8IA7 - chains R and A of the 6 polymer chains in the assembly; structure by electron microscopy, 3.10 A resolution.

Chain R:
Name: Gastrin/cholecystokinin type B receptor
Source organism: Homo sapiens
UniProt: P32239 (GASR_HUMAN); residue numbers follow UniProt; this construct covers 1-447
Amino-acid sequence (447 residues; each row starts with the number of its first residue):
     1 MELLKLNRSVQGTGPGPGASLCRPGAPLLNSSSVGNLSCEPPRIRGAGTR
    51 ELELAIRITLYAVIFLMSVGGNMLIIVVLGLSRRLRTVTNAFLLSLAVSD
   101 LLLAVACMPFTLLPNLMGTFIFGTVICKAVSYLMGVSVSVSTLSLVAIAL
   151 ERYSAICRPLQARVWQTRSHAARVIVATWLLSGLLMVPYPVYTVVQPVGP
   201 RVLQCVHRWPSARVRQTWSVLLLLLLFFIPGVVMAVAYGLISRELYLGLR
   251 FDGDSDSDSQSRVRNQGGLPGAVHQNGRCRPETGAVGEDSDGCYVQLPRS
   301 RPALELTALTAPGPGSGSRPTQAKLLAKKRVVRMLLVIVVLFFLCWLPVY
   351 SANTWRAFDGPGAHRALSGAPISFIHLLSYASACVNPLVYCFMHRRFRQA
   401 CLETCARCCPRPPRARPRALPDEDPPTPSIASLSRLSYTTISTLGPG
Unresolved in the structure: 1-52, 249-323, 404-447
Cystine bridges: Cys-127/Cys-205
Curated features (UniProtKB/Swiss-Prot):
  - lipidation: Cys-408 (S-palmitoyl cysteine)
  - glycosylation (N-linked (GlcNAc...) asparagine): Asn-7, Asn-30, Asn-36
What the authors report for this chain:
  - binding site for Cck-8: Pro-114, Phe-120, Gln-204
  - mutagenesis - Q204A: unchanged signaling with Cck-8
  - mutagenesis - L245A: abolished signaling with Cck-8
  - mutagenesis - R152A (over 3-fold), I156A: decreased signaling with Cck-8
  - mutagenesis - A162S, K324N, H394N: increased signaling in response to Gs
  - mutagenesis - Q166A, L335A: decreased signaling with Guanine nucleotide-binding protein G(q) subunit alpha (chain A)

Chain A:
Name: Guanine nucleotide-binding protein G(q) subunit alpha
Source organism: Homo sapiens
UniProt: P50148 (GNAQ_HUMAN); residues 30-353 here correspond to UniProt positions 36-359 (UniProt number = residue number + 6)
Amino-acid sequence (353 residues; numbered 1 to 353; the number before each row is that of its first residue):
     1 MGCTLSAEDKAAVERSKMIDRNLREDGEKARRELKLLLLGTGESGKSTFI
    51 KQMRIIHGSGYSDEDKRGFTKLVYQNIFTAMQAMIRAMDTLKIPYKYEHN
   101 KAHAQLVREVDVEKVSAFENPYVDAIKSLWNDPGIQECYDRRREYQLSDS
   151 TKYYLNDLDRVADPAYLPTQQDVLRVRVPTTGIIEYPFDLQSVIFRMVDV
   201 GGQRSERRKWIHCFENVTSIMFLVALSEYDQVLVESDNENRMEESKALFR
   251 TIITYPWFQNSSVILFLNKKDLLEEKIMYSHLVDYFPEYDGPQRDAQAAR
   301 EFILKMFVDLNPDSDKIIYSHFTCATDTENIRFVFAAVKDTILQLNLKEY
   351 NLV
Unresolved in the structure: 1-4, 59-181, 233-239
Sequence notes: initiating methionine (1); expression tag (2-29)

Interface between chain R and chain A:
Pairs across the interface - 30 pairs, chain R then chain A:
  Val-88(R) / Tyr-350(A)
  Thr-89(R) / Glu-349(A)
  Thr-89(R) / Asn-351(A)
  Arg-152(R) / Tyr-350(A)
  Ala-155(R) / Asn-346(A)  hydrogen bond (backbone-side chain)
  Ala-155(R) / Tyr-350(A)
  Ile-156(R) / Leu-343(A)
  Ile-156(R) / Asn-346(A)
  Ile-156(R) / Leu-347(A)  hydrophobic
  Ile-156(R) / Leu-352(A)  hydrophobic
  Pro-159(R) / Ile-342(A)  hydrophobic
  Pro-159(R) / Leu-343(A)  hydrophobic
  Pro-159(R) / Asn-346(A)
  Leu-160(R) / Val-193(A)  hydrophobic
  Leu-160(R) / Phe-335(A)  hydrophobic
  Leu-160(R) / Ile-342(A)  hydrophobic
  Arg-163(R) / Arg-31(A)
  Arg-163(R) / Arg-32(A)
  Arg-163(R) / Glu-33(A)  hydrogen bond (side chain-backbone)
  Arg-163(R) / Leu-34(A)
  Val-164(R) / Arg-31(A)  hydrogen bond (backbone-side chain)
  Val-164(R) / Arg-32(A)  hydrogen bond (backbone-side chain)
  Gln-166(R) / Tyr-350(A)  hydrogen bond
  Thr-167(R) / Arg-31(A)
  Leu-245(R) / Leu-347(A)  hydrophobic
  Val-331(R) / Leu-352(A)
  Val-331(R) / Val-353(A)  hydrophobic
  Leu-335(R) / Leu-352(A)  hydrophobic
  His-394(R) / Asn-351(A)
  Arg-395(R) / Val-353(A)  hydrogen bond (side chain-backbone)
Also at the interface, not in a pair above, chain R (23 interface residues in all): Thr-87, Asn-90, Glu-151, Gln-161, Ile-241, Ala-327, Tyr-390
Also at the interface, not in a pair above, chain A (17 interface residues in all): Ser-192, Lys-339
The authors on this interface:
  - interface residues, chain R: Val-88(R), Thr-89(R), Arg-152(R), Ala-155(R), Ile-156(R), Gln-166(R), Leu-245(R), Val-331(R), Leu-335(R), His-394(R)
  - interface residues, chain A: Leu-34(A), Val-193(A), Phe-335(A), Lys-339(A), Ile-342(A)

Overview:
23 residues of chain R and 17 residues of chain A are in contact; the contacts include 6 hydrogen bonds. Polar
contacts include Ala-155(R)/Asn-346(A), Arg-163(R)/Glu-33(A) and Val-164(R)/Arg-31(A). From the paper: a
binding site for Cck-8 at Pro-114(R), Phe-120(R) and Gln-204(R); A162S, K324N and H394N of chain R increase
signaling in response to Gs; 9 substitutions were tested in all.
Here chain R is Gastrin/cholecystokinin type B receptor and chain A is Guanine nucleotide-binding protein G(q)
subunit alpha, both from Homo sapiens. Entry 8IA7 (Structural insights into human brain gut peptide
cholecystokinin receptors) was determined by electron microscopy together with 7XOU, 7XOV and 7XOW from the
same study.
